PDB entry 7C52 | X-ray diffraction, 2.89 A resolution | chains 5 and 7 of the 37 polymer chains in the assembly

Chain 5 (and 7):
Name: LH1 alpha polypeptide
Source organism: Thermochromatium tepidum
Notes: chain 7 of this document is another copy of the same molecule, construct and numbering; everything in this record applies to it too
Reference sequence: D2Z0P2 (D2Z0P2_THETI); numbering as in UniProt (aligned over 1-61)
Sequence (61 residues; row label = number of the first residue in the row):
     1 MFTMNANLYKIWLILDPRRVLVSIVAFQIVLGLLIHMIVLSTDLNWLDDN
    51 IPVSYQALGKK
Disordered / not traced: 1-5, 60-61 (chain 7: 1-2, 60-61)
Bound ions: Ca2+: Trp46, Asp49, Ile51 (shared with 1 residue of chain 4)
Residues lining bound ligands:
  - bacteriochlorophyll a (BCL), molecule 1: Ile11, Leu15, Ile35
  - bacteriochlorophyll a (BCL), molecule 2: Val25, Gln28, Ile29, Gly32, His36, Trp46, Leu47
  - bacteriochlorophyll a (BCL), molecule 3: Gln28, Leu31, Gly32, Ile35, His36, Val39, Leu44
  - spirilloxanthin (CRT), molecule 1: Asn7, Leu8, Lys10, Ile11, Leu13, Ile14
  - spirilloxanthin (CRT), molecule 2: Leu21, Ile24, Phe27, Gln28, Leu31, Leu34, Ile35, Ile38
  - spirilloxanthin (CRT), molecule 3: Ile29, Gly32, Leu33, His36, Met37, Leu40
  - Ubiquinone-8 (UQ8): Ile11, Trp12, Ser23, Ile24, Phe27

Interface between chain 5 and chain 7:
Pairs across the interface (25):
  Ile11(5) - Leu21(7)  hydrophobic
  Ile14(5) - Arg18(7)
  Leu15(5) - Arg18(7)
  Leu15(5) - Val22(7)  hydrophobic
  Phe27(5) - Ile29(7)  hydrophobic
  Leu34(5) - Leu33(7)  hydrophobic
  Ile38(5) - Met37(7)  hydrophobic
  Ile38(5) - Leu47(7)  hydrophobic
  Thr42(5) - Leu47(7)
  Thr42(5) - Asp48(7)
  Asp43(5) - Asp48(7)  hydrogen bond (backbone-side chain)
  Asp43(5) - Asn50(7)
  Asp43(5) - Val53(7)
  Asp43(5) - Ser54(7)  hydrogen bond
  Asp43(5) - Tyr55(7)  hydrogen bond (side chain-backbone)
  Asp43(5) - Gln56(7)  hydrogen bond (backbone-side chain)
  Leu44(5) - Leu47(7)  hydrophobic
  Leu44(5) - Tyr55(7)  hydrophobic
  Asn45(5) - Gln56(7)  hydrogen bond (backbone-side chain)
  Asp48(5) - Gln56(7)
  Asp49(5) - Gln56(7)
  Asp49(5) - Gly59(7)
  Asn50(5) - Gly59(7)
  Ile51(5) - Tyr55(7)
  Ile51(5) - Leu58(7)  hydrophobic
Other interface residues (no listed pair), chain 5 (15 interface residues in all): Ser41
Other interface residues (no listed pair), chain 7 (16 interface residues in all): Arg19

In short:
Chain 5 and chain 7 form an interface of 15 and 16 residues respectively; the contacts include 5 hydrogen
bonds. Among the polar pairs are Asp43(5)-Asp48(7), Asp43(5)-Ser54(7) and Asp43(5)-Tyr55(7). Ligands of chain
5: Ubiquinone-8, 3 copies of spirilloxanthin and 3 copies of bacteriochlorophyll a.
Chain 5 and chain 7 are both LH1 alpha polypeptide (Thermochromatium tepidum); the structure, Co-crystal
structure of a photosynthetic LH1-RC in complex with electron donor HiPIP, was determined by X-ray
diffraction.
